PDB entry 3OXR | X-ray diffraction, 1.70 A resolution | chains A and C of the 3 polymer chains in the assembly

[Chain A]
Name: MHC class I antigen
From: Homo sapiens
Reference sequence: Q5MAG5 (Q5MAG5_HUMAN); residues 1-275 here correspond to UniProt positions 25-299 (UniProt number = residue number + 24)
Amino-acid sequence (275 residues; row label = number of the first residue in the row):
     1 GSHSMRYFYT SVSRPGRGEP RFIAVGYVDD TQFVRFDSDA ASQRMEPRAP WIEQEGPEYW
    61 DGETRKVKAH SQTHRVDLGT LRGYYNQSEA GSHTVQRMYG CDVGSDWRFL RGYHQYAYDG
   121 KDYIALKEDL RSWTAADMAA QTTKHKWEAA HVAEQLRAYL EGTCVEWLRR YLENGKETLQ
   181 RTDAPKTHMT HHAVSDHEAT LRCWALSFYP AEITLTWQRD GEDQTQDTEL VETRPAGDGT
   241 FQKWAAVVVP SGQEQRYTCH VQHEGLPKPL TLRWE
Disulfide bonds: C101-C164, C203-C259

[Chain C]
Name: 10mer peptide from Pre-core-protein
Reference sequence: Q9YJW5 (Q9YJW5_HBV); residues 1-10 here correspond to UniProt positions 47-56 (UniProt number = residue number + 46)
Amino-acid sequence (10 residues; numbered 1 to 10; the number before each row is that of its first residue):
     1 FLPSDFFPSV

[How chain A and chain C interact]
Contacting residue pairs (48):
  M5(A) - F1(C)
  Y7(A) - F1(C)  hydrogen bond (side chain-backbone)
  Y7(A) - L2(C)  hydrophobic
  Y9(A) - L2(C)
  M45(A) - L2(C)  hydrophobic
  Y59(A) - F1(C)  hydrophobic
  E63(A) - F1(C)
  E63(A) - L2(C)  hydrogen bond (side chain-backbone)
  K66(A) - F1(C)
  K66(A) - L2(C)  hydrogen bond (side chain-backbone)
  K66(A) - P3(C)
  K66(A) - S4(C)
  V67(A) - L2(C)  hydrophobic
  A69(A) - D5(C)
  H70(A) - P3(C)  hydrogen bond (side chain-backbone)
  H70(A) - S4(C)
  H70(A) - F7(C)
  T73(A) - D5(C)
  T73(A) - F7(C)
  T73(A) - P8(C)
  T73(A) - S9(C)  hydrogen bond (backbone-side chain)
  V76(A) - S9(C)
  D77(A) - S9(C)  hydrogen bond
  D77(A) - V10(C)  hydrogen bond (side chain-backbone)
  T80(A) - V10(C)
  L81(A) - V10(C)  hydrophobic
  Y84(A) - V10(C)  hydrogen bond (side chain-backbone)
  R97(A) - F7(C)
  Y99(A) - L2(C)
  Y99(A) - P3(C)
  Y99(A) - F7(C)  hydrophobic
  H114(A) - F7(C)
  Y116(A) - V10(C)
  T143(A) - V10(C)  hydrogen bond (side chain-backbone)
  K146(A) - V10(C)  hydrogen bond (side chain-backbone)
  W147(A) - P8(C)
  W147(A) - S9(C)  hydrogen bond (side chain-backbone)
  W147(A) - V10(C)  hydrophobic
  V152(A) - P8(C)  hydrophobic
  Q155(A) - F6(C)
  L156(A) - F6(C)
  L156(A) - F7(C)  hydrophobic
  Y159(A) - F1(C)  hydrogen bond (side chain-backbone)
  Y159(A) - L2(C)
  Y159(A) - P3(C)
  T163(A) - F1(C)
  W167(A) - F1(C)  hydrophobic
  Y171(A) - F1(C)  hydrogen bond (side chain-backbone)
Also at the interface, not in a pair above, chain A (32 interface residues in all): F33, Y123

[Overview]
32 residues of chain A and 10 residues of chain C are in contact, with 13 hydrogen bonds. Polar contacts
include Y7(A)-F1(C), E63(A)-L2(C) and K66(A)-L2(C).
Chain A is MHC class I antigen (Homo sapiens) and chain C is 10mer peptide from Pre-core-protein; the
structure, Crystal Structure of HLA A*02:06 Bound to HBV Core 18-27, was determined by X-ray diffraction (same
publication as 3OX8 and 3OXS).
